Entry 3RNA (X-ray diffraction, 3.00 A resolution); this record covers chains A and B of the 3 polymer chains in the assembly.

== Chain A ==
Protein: Toluene o-xylene monooxygenase component
From: Pseudomonas sp. OX1
Notes: EC 1.14.-.-
UniProt: Q6IV66 (Q6IV66_9PSED); residue numbers follow UniProt; this construct covers 1-498
Chain sequence (498 residues; row label = number of the first residue in the row):
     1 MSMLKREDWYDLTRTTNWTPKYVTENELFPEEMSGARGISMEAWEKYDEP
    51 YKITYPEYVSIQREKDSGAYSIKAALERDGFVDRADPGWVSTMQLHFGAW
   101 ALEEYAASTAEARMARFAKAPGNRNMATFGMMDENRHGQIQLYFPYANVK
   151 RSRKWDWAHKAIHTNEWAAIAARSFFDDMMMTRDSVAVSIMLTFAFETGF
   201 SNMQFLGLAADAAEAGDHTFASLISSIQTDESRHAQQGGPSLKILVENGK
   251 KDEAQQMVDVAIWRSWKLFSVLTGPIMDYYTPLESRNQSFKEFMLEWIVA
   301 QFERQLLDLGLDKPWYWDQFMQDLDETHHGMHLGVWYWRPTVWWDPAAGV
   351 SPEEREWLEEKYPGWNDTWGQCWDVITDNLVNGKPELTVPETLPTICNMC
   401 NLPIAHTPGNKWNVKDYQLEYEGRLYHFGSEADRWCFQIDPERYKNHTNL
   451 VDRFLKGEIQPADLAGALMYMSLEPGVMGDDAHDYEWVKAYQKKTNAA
Not modelled in the structure: 1, 493-498
Construct notes: engineered mutation Trp100 (Ile in Q6IV66), Ser201 (Thr in Q6IV66), Lys445 (Glu in Q6IV66)
Bound ions: Fe ion site 1: Glu104, Glu134, His137 (together with hydroxide ion); Fe ion site 2: Glu134, Glu197, Glu231, His234 (together with hydroxide ion)
Residues lining bound ligands: hydroxide ion (OH): Glu104, Glu134, His137, Glu197, Glu231, His234

== Chain B ==
Protein: Toluene o-xylene monooxygenase component
From: Pseudomonas sp. OX1
Notes: EC 1.14.-.-
UniProt: Q6IV62 (Q6IV62_9PSED); residues 1-330 here = UniProt positions 1-330
Chain sequence (330 residues; row label = number of the first residue in the row):
     1 MSEQQPEALKPLKTWSHLAGNRRRPSEYEVVSTNLHYFTDNPERPWELDS
    51 NLPMQTWYKKYCFDSPLKHDDWNAFRDPDQLVYRTYNLLQDGQESYVQGL
   101 FDQLNDRGHDQMLTREWVETLARFYTPARYLFHALQMGSVYIHQIAPAST
   151 ITNCATYETADHLRWLTHTAYRTRELANCYPDVGFGKRERDVWENDPAWQ
   201 GFRELIEKALIAWDWGEAFTAINLVTKPAVEEALLQQLGSLAQSEGDTLL
   251 GLLAQAQKRDAERHRRWSSALVKMALEKEGNREVLQKWVAKWEPLADKAI
   301 EAYCSALPDGENAIVEAKSASRYVRQMMGL
Not modelled in the structure: 1-7, 330

== Chain A / chain B interface ==
Contacting residue pairs - 186 pairs, chain A then chain B:
  Ser2(A) - Asp102(B)  hydrogen bond (backbone-backbone)
  Ser2(A) - Asn105(B)  hydrogen bond (backbone-side chain)
  Ser2(A) - Asp106(B)  hydrogen bond (backbone-side chain)
  Met3(A) - Gln98(B)
  Met3(A) - Asp102(B)
  Met3(A) - Tyr171(B)
  Leu4(A) - Tyr171(B)  hydrogen bond (backbone-side chain)
  Leu4(A) - Arg174(B)
  Leu4(A) - Glu175(B)
  Asp8(A) - Arg174(B)
  Trp9(A) - Thr167(B)
  Trp9(A) - Tyr171(B)
  Trp9(A) - Arg174(B)
  Leu12(A) - Arg129(B)
  Leu12(A) - Ala170(B)
  Leu12(A) - Arg174(B)
  Leu12(A) - Gly186(B)
  Thr13(A) - Leu166(B)
  Thr13(A) - Ala170(B)
  Thr15(A) - Arg129(B)  hydrogen bond (backbone-side chain)
  Thr15(A) - Tyr130(B)  hydrogen bond (backbone-side chain)
  Thr16(A) - Tyr130(B)
  Thr16(A) - His133(B)
  Asn17(A) - Tyr130(B)
  Asn17(A) - Arg190(B)
  Trp18(A) - Arg190(B)
  Trp18(A) - Trp193(B)
  Trp18(A) - Glu194(B)
  Trp18(A) - Arg203(B)
  Trp18(A) - Glu207(B)  hydrogen bond
  Thr19(A) - Arg190(B)  hydrogen bond
  Thr19(A) - Glu194(B)  hydrogen bond (backbone-side chain)
  Thr19(A) - Arg203(B)  hydrogen bond (backbone-side chain)
  Pro20(A) - Arg203(B)
  Pro20(A) - Glu207(B)
  Lys21(A) - Arg203(B)
  Lys21(A) - Glu207(B)  hydrogen bond (backbone-side chain)
  Tyr22(A) - Gln200(B)  hydrogen bond
  Tyr22(A) - Glu204(B)
  Tyr22(A) - Glu207(B)  hydrogen bond (backbone-side chain)
  Tyr22(A) - Lys208(B)
  Val23(A) - Glu207(B)
  Val23(A) - Lys208(B)
  Val23(A) - Ile211(B)  hydrophobic
  Glu27(A) - Ile211(B)
  Glu27(A) - Trp213(B)
  Leu28(A) - Leu210(B)  hydrophobic
  Leu28(A) - Ile211(B)  hydrophobic
  Phe29(A) - Met137(B)  hydrophobic
  Pro30(A) - Trp213(B)  hydrophobic
  Glu32(A) - Trp57(B)
  Met33(A) - Met54(B)  hydrophobic
  Met33(A) - Trp57(B)
  Tyr55(A) - Tyr86(B)  hydrogen bond
  Tyr55(A) - Gln90(B)  hydrogen bond
  Tyr55(A) - Glu94(B)
  Tyr55(A) - Ala160(B)
  Tyr55(A) - Arg164(B)
  Pro56(A) - Glu94(B)
  Pro56(A) - Gln98(B)
  Tyr58(A) - Tyr83(B)  hydrogen bond
  Val59(A) - Asn87(B)
  Val59(A) - Asp91(B)
  Ser60(A) - Asp91(B)  hydrogen bond
  Gln62(A) - Tyr83(B)  hydrogen bond
  Gln62(A) - Asn87(B)
  Arg63(A) - Leu88(B)
  Arg63(A) - Asp91(B)  salt bridge
  Asp66(A) - Tyr83(B)
  Asp66(A) - Arg84(B)
  Tyr70(A) - Arg84(B)
  Leu102(A) - Leu35(B)
  Glu103(A) - Tyr37(B)  hydrogen bond
  Tyr105(A) - Leu35(B)  hydrophobic
  Tyr105(A) - His36(B)
  Tyr105(A) - Ser149(B)  hydrogen bond (side chain-backbone)
  Tyr105(A) - Thr152(B)
  Tyr105(A) - Asn153(B)  hydrogen bond
  Ala106(A) - Tyr37(B)  hydrophobic
  Ser108(A) - His143(B)  hydrogen bond
  Thr109(A) - His143(B)  hydrogen bond
  Thr109(A) - Gln144(B)
  Ala112(A) - Val140(B)
  Ala112(A) - His143(B)
  Ala112(A) - Gln144(B)
  Arg113(A) - Met54(B)
  Arg113(A) - Tyr58(B)  hydrogen bond
  Arg113(A) - Gln144(B)  hydrogen bond (backbone-side chain)
  Ala115(A) - Val140(B)  hydrophobic
  Arg116(A) - Met137(B)
  Arg116(A) - Val140(B)
  Arg116(A) - Leu210(B)  hydrogen bond (side chain-backbone)
  Arg116(A) - Trp213(B)
  Phe117(A) - Tyr141(B)  hydrophobic
  Phe117(A) - Gln144(B)
  Phe117(A) - Trp213(B)  hydrophobic
  Arg124(A) - His133(B)  hydrogen bond
  Asn125(A) - His133(B)
  Asn125(A) - Gln136(B)
  Asn125(A) - Leu163(B)
  Thr128(A) - Gln136(B)  hydrogen bond
  Thr128(A) - Thr159(B)
  Thr128(A) - Leu163(B)
  Phe129(A) - Leu163(B)  hydrophobic
  Met131(A) - Val140(B)  hydrophobic
  Met131(A) - His143(B)
  Met131(A) - Thr156(B)
  Met131(A) - Thr159(B)
  Met132(A) - Tyr83(B)
  Met132(A) - Tyr86(B)  hydrophobic
  Asn135(A) - Tyr83(B)
  Asn135(A) - Asn153(B)
  Asn135(A) - Thr156(B)
  Asn135(A) - Tyr157(B)  hydrogen bond
  Arg136(A) - Tyr83(B)
  Gln139(A) - Val31(B)
  Gln139(A) - Val82(B)
  Gln139(A) - Tyr83(B)
  Gln139(A) - Asn153(B)
  Gln139(A) - Tyr157(B)  hydrogen bond
  Leu142(A) - Trp15(B)  hydrophobic
  Leu142(A) - Val30(B)
  Leu142(A) - Val31(B)
  Tyr143(A) - Val31(B)  hydrophobic
  Tyr146(A) - Thr14(B)  hydrogen bond
  Tyr146(A) - Trp15(B)
  Tyr146(A) - Val30(B)
  Val149(A) - Pro11(B)
  Val149(A) - Leu12(B)  hydrogen bond (backbone-backbone)
  Val149(A) - Lys13(B)
  Val149(A) - Thr14(B)
  Val149(A) - Trp15(B)  hydrophobic
  Lys150(A) - Pro11(B)
  Lys150(A) - Leu12(B)
  Ser152(A) - Pro11(B)
  Arg153(A) - Leu9(B)
  Arg153(A) - Lys10(B)  hydrogen bond (side chain-backbone)
  Arg153(A) - Leu12(B)
  Trp155(A) - Trp15(B)
  Asp156(A) - Thr14(B)
  Asp156(A) - Trp15(B)
  Asp156(A) - Ser16(B)  hydrogen bond
  Ala158(A) - Trp15(B)  hydrophobic
  His159(A) - Trp15(B)
  His159(A) - His17(B)  hydrogen bond
  His159(A) - Thr33(B)  hydrogen bond (side chain-backbone)
  His159(A) - Asn34(B)  hydrogen bond (side chain-backbone)
  His159(A) - Leu35(B)
  Ile162(A) - Tyr37(B)  hydrophobic
  His163(A) - Asn34(B)  hydrogen bond (side chain-backbone)
  His163(A) - His36(B)
  His163(A) - Asp40(B)  salt bridge
  Ile170(A) - Glu47(B)
  Arg173(A) - Tyr37(B)
  Arg173(A) - Glu47(B)  salt bridge
  Ser174(A) - Glu47(B)
  Asp177(A) - Tyr37(B)  hydrogen bond
  Asp177(A) - Trp46(B)
  Asp177(A) - Glu47(B)  hydrogen bond (side chain-backbone)
  Asp178(A) - Leu48(B)
  Met181(A) - Trp46(B)  hydrophobic
  Met181(A) - Met54(B)
  Thr182(A) - Trp46(B)
  Thr182(A) - Leu48(B)
  Thr182(A) - Leu52(B)
  Thr182(A) - Met54(B)
  Arg183(A) - Met54(B)
  Glu442(A) - Asp49(B)
  Arg443(A) - Leu48(B)
  Arg443(A) - Asp49(B)  hydrogen bond (backbone-backbone)
  Arg443(A) - Leu52(B)
  Tyr444(A) - Leu48(B)  hydrophobic
  Tyr444(A) - Asp49(B)
  Lys445(A) - Asp49(B)
  Asn446(A) - Arg44(B)  hydrogen bond (backbone-side chain)
  Asn446(A) - Asp49(B)  hydrogen bond (backbone-side chain)
  Asn446(A) - Ser50(B)  hydrogen bond
  Asn446(A) - Asn51(B)  hydrogen bond
  His447(A) - Arg44(B)
  His447(A) - Glu47(B)  salt bridge
  His447(A) - Leu48(B)
  Arg453(A) - Glu47(B)  salt bridge
  Glu474(A) - Leu9(B)
  Pro475(A) - Ala8(B)
  Pro475(A) - Leu9(B)  hydrogen bond (backbone-backbone)
  Val477(A) - Leu9(B)  hydrophobic
Also at the interface, not in a pair above, chain A (88 interface residues in all): Glu45, Asp133, Pro145, Arg151, Phe176, Gly476
Also at the interface, not in a pair above, chain B (86 interface residues in all): Pro25, Glu27, Pro53, Phe101, Ala134, Asp161, Thr173, Asn178

== Summary ==
Chain A and chain B form an interface of 88 and 86 residues respectively; the contacts include 46 hydrogen
bonds and 5 salt bridges. Polar pairs include Arg63(A)-Asp91(B), His163(A)-Asp40(B) and Arg173(A)-Glu47(B).
Ligands of chain A: hydroxide ion.
Chain A is Toluene o-xylene monooxygenase component and chain B is Toluene o-xylene monooxygenase component,
both from Pseudomonas sp. OX1; the structure, Structure of the Toluene/o-Xylene Monooxygenase Hydroxylase
T201S/I100W Double Mutant, was determined by X-ray diffraction (same publication as 3RN9, 3RNB, 3RNC, 3RNE,
3RNF and 3RNG).
